PDB entry 4D2E | X-ray diffraction, 2.28 A resolution | chains A and C of the 3 polymer chains in the assembly

Chain A (and C):
Protein: Diacylglycerol kinase
Organism: Escherichia coli K-12
Notes: EC 2.7.1.107; chain C of this document is another copy of the same molecule, construct and numbering; everything in this record applies to it too
UniProt: P0ABN1 (KDGL_ECOLI); residues 1-121 here correspond to UniProt positions 2-122 (UniProt number = residue number + 1)
Sequence (130 residues; numbered -8 to 121; the number before each row is that of its first residue; numbers below 1 keep their minus sign (Gly-8 is residue -8)):
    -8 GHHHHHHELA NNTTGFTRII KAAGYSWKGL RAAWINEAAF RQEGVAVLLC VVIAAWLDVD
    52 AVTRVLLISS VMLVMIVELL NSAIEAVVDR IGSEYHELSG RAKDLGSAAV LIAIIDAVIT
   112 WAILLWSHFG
Unresolved in the structure: -8 to 5 (chain C: -8 to 28)
Differences from the reference sequence: expression tag (-8 to 0); engineered mutation Cys41 (Ala42 in P0ABN1), Ala46 (Cys47 in P0ABN1), Val53 (Ile54 in P0ABN1), Leu70 (Ile71 in P0ABN1), Leu96 (Met97 in P0ABN1), Asp107 (Val108 in P0ABN1), Ala113 (Cys114 in P0ABN1)
Residues lining bound ligands:
  - 7.8 monoacylglycerol (78M; (2S)-2,3-dihydroxypropyl(7Z)-pentadec-7-enoate), molecule 1: Trp18, Leu21, Arg22, Trp25, Ile26, Phe31, Gly35, Val38, Leu39, Val42, Met63, Met66
  - 7.8 monoacylglycerol (78M), molecule 2: Trp18, Arg22, Leu39, Val43
  - 7.8 monoacylglycerol (78M), molecule 3: Ala37, Cys41, Ile44, Leu48, Trp112, Leu116, His119, Gly121
  - 7.8 monoacylglycerol (78M), molecule 4: Val42, Ala46, Arg55, Ile59
  - 7.8 monoacylglycerol (2R) (78N; (2R)-2,3-dihydroxypropyl(7Z)-pentadec-7-enoate), molecule 1: Gly6, Arg9, Ile10
  - 7.8 monoacylglycerol (2R) (78N), molecule 2: Ile10, Ala13, Ala14, Ser17
  - 7.8 monoacylglycerol (2R) (78N), molecule 3: Ile105, Ile106, Val109, Ile110, Ala113, Ile114, Trp117
  - 7.8 monoacylglycerol (2R) (78N), molecule 4: Asp107, Ile110, Thr111, Ile114
UniProt features mapped onto this chain:
  - active site: Glu69 (Proton acceptor)
  - binding site (ATP): Arg9, Tyr16, Glu28, Glu76, Glu85 to His87, Lys94, Asp95
  - binding site (substrate): Arg9, Ala13 to Trp18, Arg22 to Trp25, Ala30 to Glu34, Trp47 to Val50, Arg55, Glu69, Ser98, Trp112, Ile114 to Trp117
  - binding site (a divalent metal cation): Glu28, Glu76

How chain A and chain C interact:
Pairs across the interface (32; chain A residue first):
  Leu57(A) with Leu57(C), hydrophobic
  Val68(A) with Ile67(C), hydrophobic
  Leu71(A) with Leu71(C), hydrophobic
  Ile75(A) with Ile75(C), hydrophobic
  Val78(A) with Val78(C), hydrophobic
  Val79(A) with Val78(C), hydrophobic
  Ile82(A) with Val78(C), hydrophobic; Arg81(C); Ile82(C), hydrophobic
  Glu85(A) with Arg81(C), salt bridge
  His87(A) with Arg81(C)
  Leu89(A) with Ala77(C); Asp80(C); Arg81(C)
  Ser90(A) with Arg81(C), hydrogen bond
  Ala93(A) with Ala74(C); Ala77(C), hydrophobic; Val78(C), hydrophobic
  Leu96(A) with Leu70(C); Ser73(C); Ala74(C)
  Ala100(A) with Ile67(C); Leu70(C); Leu71(C), hydrophobic
  Ile103(A) with Met66(C), hydrophobic; Ile67(C), hydrophobic; Leu70(C), hydrophobic
  Ala104(A) with Ile67(C), hydrophobic
  Asp107(A) with Met63(C)
  Thr111(A) with Val56(C)
  Ile114(A) with Ala52(C), hydrophobic
  Ser118(A) with Ala52(C)
Other interface residues (no listed pair), chain A (27 interface residues in all): Thr54, Leu64, Asn72, Arg92, Gly97, Ala99, Leu115
Other interface residues (no listed pair), chain C (19 interface residues in all): Val53, Ser60, Leu64

Overview:
Chain A and chain C form an interface of 27 and 19 residues respectively, with 1 hydrogen bond and 1 salt
bridge. Polar contacts include Glu85(A)-Arg81(C) and Ser90(A)-Arg81(C). Chain A binds 4 copies of 7.8
monoacylglycerol and 4 copies of 7.8 monoacylglycerol (2R).
Chain A and chain C are both Diacylglycerol kinase (Escherichia coli K-12); the structure, Crystal structure
of an integral membrane kinase - v2.3, was determined by X-ray diffraction (same publication as 4BPD).
